Entry 6MQA (X-ray diffraction, 3.20 A resolution); this record covers chain A.

# Chain A
Name: Capsid protein
From: Human immunodeficiency virus 1
UniProtKB: B6DRA0 (B6DRA0_9HIV1); residues 1-231 here correspond to UniProt positions 133-363 (UniProt number = residue number + 132)
Chain sequence (232 residues; each row starts with the number of its first residue; numbering starts at 0):
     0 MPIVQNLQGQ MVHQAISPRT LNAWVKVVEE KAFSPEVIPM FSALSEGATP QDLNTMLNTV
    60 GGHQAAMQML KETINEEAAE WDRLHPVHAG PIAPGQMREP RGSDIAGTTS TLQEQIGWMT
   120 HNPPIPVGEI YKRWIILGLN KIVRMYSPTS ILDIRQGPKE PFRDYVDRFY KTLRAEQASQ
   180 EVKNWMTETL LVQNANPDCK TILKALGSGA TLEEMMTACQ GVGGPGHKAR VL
Unresolved in the structure: 0, 3-9, 222-231
Sequence notes: initiating methionine (0); engineered mutation Ser207 (Pro339 in B6DRA0)
Disulfides: Cys198-Cys218
From the paper describing this entry:
  - mutagenesis - E71A (60% of WT), E75A (60% of WT), P207S, E212A, E213A (40% of WT): decreased binding to MxB
  - mutagenesis - E213A: increased stability (proposed by the authors, not directly observed)

# In short
From the paper: E71A, E75A and P207S, among others, reduce binding to MxB; E213A increases stability.
Chain A is Capsid protein (Human immunodeficiency virus 1); the structure, Structure of HIV-1 CA P207S, was
determined by X-ray diffraction (same publication as 6MQO and 6MQP).
